6H67 - chains A and F of the 17 polymer chains in the assembly; structure by electron microscopy, 3.60 A resolution.

[Chain A]
Protein: DNA-directed RNA polymerase I subunit RPA190
Source organism: Saccharomyces cerevisiae (strain ATCC 204508 / S288c)
Notes: EC 2.7.7.6
UniProtKB: P10964 (RPA1_YEAST); numbering as in UniProt (aligned over 1-1664)
Chain sequence (1664 residues; each row starts with the number of its first residue):
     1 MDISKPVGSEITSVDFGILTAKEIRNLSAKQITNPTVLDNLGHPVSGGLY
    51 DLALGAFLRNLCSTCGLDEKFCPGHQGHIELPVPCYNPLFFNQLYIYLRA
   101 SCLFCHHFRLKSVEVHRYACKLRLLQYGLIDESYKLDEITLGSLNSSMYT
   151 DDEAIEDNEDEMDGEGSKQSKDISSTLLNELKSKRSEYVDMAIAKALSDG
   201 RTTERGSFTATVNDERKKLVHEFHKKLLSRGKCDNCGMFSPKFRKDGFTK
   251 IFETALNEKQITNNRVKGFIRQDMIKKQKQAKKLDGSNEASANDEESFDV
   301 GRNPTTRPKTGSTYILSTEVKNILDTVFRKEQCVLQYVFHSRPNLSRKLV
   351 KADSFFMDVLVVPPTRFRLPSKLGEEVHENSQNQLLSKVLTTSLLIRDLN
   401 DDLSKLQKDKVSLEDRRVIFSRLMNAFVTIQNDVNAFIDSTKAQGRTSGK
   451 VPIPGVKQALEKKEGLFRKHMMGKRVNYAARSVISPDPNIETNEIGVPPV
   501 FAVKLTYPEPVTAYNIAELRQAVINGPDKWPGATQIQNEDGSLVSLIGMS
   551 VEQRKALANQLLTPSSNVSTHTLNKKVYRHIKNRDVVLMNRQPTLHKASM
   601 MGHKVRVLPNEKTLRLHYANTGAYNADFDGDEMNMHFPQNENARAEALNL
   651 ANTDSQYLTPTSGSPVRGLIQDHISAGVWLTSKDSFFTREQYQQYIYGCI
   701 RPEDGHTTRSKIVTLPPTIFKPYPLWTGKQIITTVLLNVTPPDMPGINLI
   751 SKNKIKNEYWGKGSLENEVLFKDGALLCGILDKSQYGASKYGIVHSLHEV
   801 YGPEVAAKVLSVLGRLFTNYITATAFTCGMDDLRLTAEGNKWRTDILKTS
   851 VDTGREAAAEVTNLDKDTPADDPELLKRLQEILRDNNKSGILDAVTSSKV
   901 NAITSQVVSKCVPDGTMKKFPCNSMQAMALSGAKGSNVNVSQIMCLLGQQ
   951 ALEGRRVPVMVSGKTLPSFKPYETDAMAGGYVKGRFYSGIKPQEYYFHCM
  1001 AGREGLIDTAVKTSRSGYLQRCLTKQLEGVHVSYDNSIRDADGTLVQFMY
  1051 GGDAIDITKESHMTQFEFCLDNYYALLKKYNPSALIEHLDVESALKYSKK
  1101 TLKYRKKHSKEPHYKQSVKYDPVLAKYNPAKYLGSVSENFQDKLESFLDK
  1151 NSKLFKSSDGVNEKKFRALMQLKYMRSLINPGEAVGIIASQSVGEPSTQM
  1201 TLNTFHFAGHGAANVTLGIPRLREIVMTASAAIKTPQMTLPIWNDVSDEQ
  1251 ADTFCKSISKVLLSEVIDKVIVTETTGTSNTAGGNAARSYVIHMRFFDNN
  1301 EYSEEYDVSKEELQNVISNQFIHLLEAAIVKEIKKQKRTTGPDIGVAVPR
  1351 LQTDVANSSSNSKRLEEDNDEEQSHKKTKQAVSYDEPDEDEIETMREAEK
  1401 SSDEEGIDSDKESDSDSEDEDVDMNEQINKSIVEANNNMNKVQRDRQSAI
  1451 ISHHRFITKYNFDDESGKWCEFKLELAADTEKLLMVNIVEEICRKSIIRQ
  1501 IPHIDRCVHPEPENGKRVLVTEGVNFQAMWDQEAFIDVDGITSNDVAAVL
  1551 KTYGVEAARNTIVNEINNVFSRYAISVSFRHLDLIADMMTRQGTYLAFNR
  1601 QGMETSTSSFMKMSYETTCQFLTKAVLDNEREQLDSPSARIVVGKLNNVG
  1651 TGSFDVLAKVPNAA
Unresolved in the structure: 142-173, 269-311, 373-376, 1209-1212, 1275-1287, 1338-1440, 1663-1664
UniProt features mapped onto this chain:
  - region: Pro992 to Glu1004 (Bridging helix)
  - binding site (Zn(2+)): Cys62, Cys65, Cys72, His75, Cys102, Cys105, Cys233, Cys236
  - binding site (Mg(2+)): Asp627, Asp629, Asp631
  - modified residue (Phosphoserine): Ser889, Ser1636
Ion coordination: Zn2+ site 1: Cys62, Cys65, Cys72, His75; Zn2+ site 2: Cys102, Cys105, Cys233, Cys236; Mg2+: Asp627, Asp629, Asp631 (shared with 1 residue of chain R)
What the authors report for this chain:
  - binding site for Template DNA: Lys462, Lys463, Arg468, Ser1014, Arg1021
  - conformationally variable residues (side-chain flip): Lys462, Lys463
  - specificity-determining residues: Arg1015 (proposed by the authors, not directly observed)

[Chain F]
Protein: DNA-directed RNA polymerases I, II, and III subunit RPABC2
Source organism: Saccharomyces cerevisiae (strain ATCC 204508 / S288c)
UniProtKB: P20435 (RPAB2_YEAST); residue numbers follow UniProt; this construct covers 1-155
Chain sequence (155 residues; each row starts with the number of its first residue):
     1 MSDYEEAFNDGNENFEDFDVEHFSDEETYEEKPQFKDGETTDANGKTIVT
    51 GGNGPEDFQQHEQIRRKTLKEKAIPKDQRATTPYMTKYERARILGTRALQ
   101 ISMNAPVFVDLEGETDPLRIAMKELAEKKIPLVIRRYLPDGSFEDWSVEE
   151 LIVDL
Unresolved in the structure: 1-54, 155
UniProt features mapped onto this chain:
  - region: Leu111 to Leu132 (Leucine-zipper)
  - modified residue: Ser24 (Phosphoserine)

[How chain A and chain F interact]
Residue-residue contacts (72):
  Pro510(A) - Ser102(F)
  Thr512(A) - Asn104(F)  hydrogen bond
  Tyr514(A) - Ser102(F)
  Tyr514(A) - Glu114(F)
  Tyr514(A) - Thr115(F)
  Tyr514(A) - Pro117(F)
  Tyr514(A) - Ile120(F)  hydrophobic
  Asn515(A) - Thr115(F)
  Glu518(A) - Thr115(F)
  Leu573(A) - Met103(F)  hydrophobic
  Asn574(A) - Ser102(F)
  Arg584(A) - Asp116(F)  salt bridge
  Arg584(A) - Pro117(F)
  Lys604(A) - Arg119(F)
  Glu641(A) - Leu99(F)
  Glu641(A) - Pro117(F)
  Asn642(A) - Gly95(F)
  Asn642(A) - Leu99(F)
  Arg644(A) - Asp116(F)  salt bridge
  Arg644(A) - Leu118(F)
  Ala645(A) - Gly95(F)
  Ala645(A) - Leu118(F)  hydrophobic
  Leu648(A) - Leu118(F)  hydrophobic
  Asn649(A) - Arg90(F)
  Asn649(A) - Met122(F)
  Leu650(A) - Lys87(F)
  Leu650(A) - Tyr88(F)  hydrophobic
  Leu650(A) - Ala91(F)  hydrophobic
  Ser1033(A) - Pro139(F)
  Tyr1034(A) - Thr81(F)
  Tyr1034(A) - Glu89(F)  hydrogen bond
  Tyr1034(A) - Arg136(F)
  Tyr1034(A) - Tyr137(F)
  Tyr1034(A) - Leu138(F)  hydrophobic
  Arg1039(A) - Pro139(F)
  Leu1085(A) - Tyr84(F)
  Leu1085(A) - Ile152(F)  hydrophobic
  His1088(A) - Pro83(F)
  Asn1128(A) - Ala80(F)  hydrogen bond (side chain-backbone)
  Ala1130(A) - Thr82(F)  hydrogen bond (backbone-side chain)
  Lys1131(A) - Arg79(F)
  Lys1131(A) - Ala80(F)
  Lys1131(A) - Thr81(F)  hydrogen bond (side chain-backbone)
  Met1175(A) - Tyr84(F)
  Arg1176(A) - Tyr84(F)
  Arg1176(A) - Asp154(F)  salt bridge
  Asn1180(A) - Thr86(F)
  Asn1180(A) - Lys87(F)  hydrogen bond
  Pro1181(A) - Thr86(F)
  Gly1182(A) - Tyr88(F)
  Glu1183(A) - Lys87(F)  salt bridge
  Glu1183(A) - Tyr88(F)
  Gly1650(A) - Tyr88(F)
  Thr1651(A) - Arg92(F)
  Ser1653(A) - Tyr137(F)
  Phe1654(A) - Glu89(F)
  Phe1654(A) - Arg92(F)  hydrogen bond (backbone-side chain)
  Phe1654(A) - Ile134(F)  hydrophobic
  Phe1654(A) - Arg135(F)
  Asp1655(A) - Ile134(F)
  Asp1655(A) - Arg135(F)  hydrogen bond (backbone-backbone)
  Asp1655(A) - Tyr137(F)  hydrogen bond
  Val1656(A) - Arg92(F)
  Val1656(A) - Leu132(F)  hydrophobic
  Val1656(A) - Val133(F)
  Leu1657(A) - Leu132(F)
  Leu1657(A) - Val133(F)  hydrogen bond (backbone-backbone)
  Leu1657(A) - Arg135(F)
  Ala1658(A) - Pro131(F)
  Lys1659(A) - Pro131(F)
  Lys1659(A) - Val133(F)
  Lys1659(A) - Glu149(F)  salt bridge
Also at the interface, not in a pair above, chain A (45 interface residues in all): Ile3, Glu646, Asp1035, Leu1172, Leu1646, Gly1652
Also at the interface, not in a pair above, chain F (43 interface residues in all): Ile93, Leu94, Thr96, Ala98, Ile101

[Summary]
45 residues of chain A face 43 of chain F across their interface, with 10 hydrogen bonds and 5 salt bridges.
Among the polar pairs are Arg584(A)-Asp116(F), Arg644(A)-Asp116(F) and Arg1176(A)-Asp154(F). The paper reports
a binding site for Template DNA at Lys462(A), Lys463(A) and Arg468(A) among others; the specificity
determinant Arg1015(A).
Chain A is DNA-directed RNA polymerase I subunit RPA190 and chain F is DNA-directed RNA polymerases I, II, and
III subunit RPABC2, both from Saccharomyces cerevisiae (strain ATCC 204508 / S288c); the structure, Yeast RNA
polymerase I elongation complex stalled by cyclobutane pyrimidine dimer (CPD), was determined by electron
microscopy together with 6H68 from the same study.
